5L54 - chains O and P of the 28 polymer chains in the assembly; structure by X-ray diffraction, 2.80 A resolution.

[Chain O]
Name: Proteasome subunit alpha type-2
Source organism: Saccharomyces cerevisiae (strain ATCC 204508 / S288c)
Notes: EC 3.4.25.1
UniProtKB: P23639 (PSA2_YEAST); numbering as in UniProt (aligned over 1-250)
Chain sequence (250 residues; row label = number of the first residue in the row):
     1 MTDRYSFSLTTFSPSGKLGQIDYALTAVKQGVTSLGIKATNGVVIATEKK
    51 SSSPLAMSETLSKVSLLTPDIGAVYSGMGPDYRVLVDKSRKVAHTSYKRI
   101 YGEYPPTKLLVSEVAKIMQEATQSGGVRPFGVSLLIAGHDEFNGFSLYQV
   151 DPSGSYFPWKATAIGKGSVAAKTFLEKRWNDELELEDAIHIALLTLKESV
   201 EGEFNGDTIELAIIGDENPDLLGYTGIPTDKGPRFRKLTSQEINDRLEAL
Curated features (UniProtKB/Swiss-Prot):
  - cross-link: Lys108 (Glycyl lysine isopeptide (Lys-Gly) (interchain with G-Cter in ubiquitin))

[Chain P]
Name: Proteasome subunit alpha type-3
Source organism: Saccharomyces cerevisiae (strain ATCC 204508 / S288c)
Notes: EC 3.4.25.1
UniProtKB: P23638 (PSA3_YEAST); residues 0-257 here correspond to UniProt positions 1-258 (UniProt number = residue number + 1)
Chain sequence (258 residues; each row starts with the number of its first residue; numbering starts at 0):
     0 MGSRRYDSRTTIFSPEGRLYQVEYALESISHAGTAIGIMASDGIVLAAER
    50 KVTSTLLEQDTSTEKLYKLNDKIAVAVAGLTADAEILINTARIHAQNYLK
   100 TYNEDIPVEILVRRLSDIKQGYTQHGGLRPFGVSFIYAGYDDRYGYQLYT
   150 SNPSGNYTGWKAISVGANTSAAQTLLQMDYKDDMKVDDAIELALKTLSKT
   200 TDSSALTYDRLEFATIRKGANDGEVYQKIFKPQEIKDILVKTGITKKDED
   250 EEADEDMK
Not modelled in the structure: 0, 245-257
Curated features (UniProtKB/Swiss-Prot):
  - cross-link (Glycyl lysine isopeptide (Lys-Gly)): Lys99 (interchain with G-Cter in ubiquitin), Lys198 (interchain with G-Cter in ubiquitin), Lys230 (interchain with G-Cter in ubiquitin)

[Chain O / chain P interface]
Pairs across the interface (61; chain O residue first):
  Arg4(O) with Ser2(P), hydrogen bond (backbone-side chain)
  Tyr5(O) with Ser2(P); Tyr5(P)
  Ser6(O) with Gly125(P); Leu127(P)
  Phe7(O) with Ser2(P); Tyr5(P); Asp6(P); Gly126(P)
  Ser8(O) with Gly126(P), hydrogen bond (backbone-backbone); Leu127(P); Arg128(P), hydrogen bond (side chain-backbone)
  Thr10(O) with Arg128(P)
  Thr11(O) with Ser7(P); Thr9(P); Gln20(P)
  Phe12(O) with Gln20(P); Tyr23(P); Ala24(P), hydrophobic; Arg128(P); Pro129(P); Gly131(P)
  Ser13(O) with Tyr23(P)
  Pro14(O) with Tyr23(P), hydrophobic; Glu26(P)
  Ser15(O) with Glu26(P)
  Gly16(O) with Tyr23(P); Ser27(P), hydrogen bond (backbone-side chain)
  Lys38(O) with Glu57(P), salt bridge
  Ser112(O) with Glu84(P)
  Lys116(O) with Ile85(P)
  Gln119(O) with Ala81(P); Asp82(P), hydrogen bond; Ile85(P); Arg128(P)
  Thr122(O) with Arg128(P), hydrogen bond (backbone-side chain)
  Gln123(O) with Tyr121(P); Leu127(P); Arg128(P), hydrogen bond (side chain-backbone); Pro129(P); Phe130(P)
  Gly125(O) with Leu127(P)
  Ser153(O) with Ala81(P)
  Gly154(O) with Ala81(P)
  Tyr156(O) with Glu84(P), hydrogen bond
  Phe157(O) with Leu56(P), hydrophobic
  Pro158(O) with Leu56(P); Glu57(P), hydrogen bond (backbone-backbone); Thr60(P); Ser61(P)
  Trp159(O) with Ser53(P); Leu55(P); Leu56(P)
  Lys160(O) with Thr54(P), hydrogen bond (side chain-backbone); Leu55(P), hydrogen bond (backbone-backbone); Leu56(P)
  Ala161(O) with Leu55(P)
  Leu175(O) with Leu55(P), hydrophobic
  Glu176(O) with Thr54(P); Leu55(P)
  Trp179(O) with Leu55(P), hydrophobic
Also at the interface, not in a pair above, chain O (34 interface residues in all): Leu18, Ser124, Tyr148, Ser155
Also at the interface, not in a pair above, chain P (32 interface residues in all): His30, Leu79, Thr80

[Summary]
Chain O and chain P form an interface of 34 and 32 residues respectively; the contacts include 11 hydrogen
bonds and 1 salt bridge. Among the polar pairs are Lys38(O)-Glu57(P), Arg4(O)-Ser2(P) and Ser8(O)-Arg128(P).
Chain O is Proteasome subunit alpha type-2 and chain P is Proteasome subunit alpha type-3, both from
Saccharomyces cerevisiae (strain ATCC 204508 / S288c); the structure, Yeast 20S proteasome in complex with
epoxyketone inhibitor 16, was determined by X-ray diffraction (same publication as 5L52, 5L55, 5L5A, 5L5B,
5L5D, 5L5E and 30 further entries).
